Entry 1ZRT (X-ray diffraction, 3.51 A resolution); this record covers chains C and P of the 6 polymer chains in the assembly.

# Chain C (and P)
Molecule: Cytochrome b
Organism: Rhodobacter capsulatus
Notes: chain P of this document is another copy of the same molecule, construct and numbering; everything in this record applies to it too
UniProt: D5ANZ3 (CYB_RHOCB); residues 1-437 here = UniProt positions 1-437
Sequence (437 residues; numbered 1 to 437; the number before each row is that of its first residue):
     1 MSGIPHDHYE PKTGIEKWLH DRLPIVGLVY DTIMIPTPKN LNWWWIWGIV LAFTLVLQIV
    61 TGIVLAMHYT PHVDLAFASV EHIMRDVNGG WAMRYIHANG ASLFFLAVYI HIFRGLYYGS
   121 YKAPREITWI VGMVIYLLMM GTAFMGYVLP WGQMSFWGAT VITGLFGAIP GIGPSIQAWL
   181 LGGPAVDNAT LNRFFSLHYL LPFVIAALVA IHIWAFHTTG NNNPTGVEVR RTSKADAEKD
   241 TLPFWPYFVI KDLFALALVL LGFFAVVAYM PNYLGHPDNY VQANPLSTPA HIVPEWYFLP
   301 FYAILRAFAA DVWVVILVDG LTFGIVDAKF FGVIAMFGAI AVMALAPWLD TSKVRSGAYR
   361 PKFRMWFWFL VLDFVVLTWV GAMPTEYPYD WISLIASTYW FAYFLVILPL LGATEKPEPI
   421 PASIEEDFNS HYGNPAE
Not modelled in the structure: 1, 433-437
Ion coordination: heme Fe site 1: His97, His198; heme Fe site 2: His111, His212
Ligand contacts:
  - heme (HEM), molecule 1: Trp44, Trp45, Ile46, Trp47, Gly48, Ile49, Leu51, Ala52, Phe104, Val108, His111, Ile112, Arg114, Ser120, Arg125, Thr128, Trp129, Gly132, Met133, Ile135, Tyr136, Met139, Val209, His212, Ile213, Phe216, Thr219, Gly220, Asn221, Asn222
  - heme (HEM), molecule 2: Leu55, Gln58, Ile59, Gly62, Ile63, Leu65, Ala66, Tyr69, Val80, Arg94, His97, Ala98, Ala101, Phe104, Thr142, Ala143, Gly146, Tyr147, Leu149, Pro150, Phe195, His198, Tyr199, Pro202, Ile205, Asn279, Tyr297
  - stigmatellin a (SMA): Leu137, Met140, Gly141, Phe144, Tyr147, Met154, Gly158, Val161, Ile162, Thr163, Leu165, Phe166, Leu180, Phe194, Ile292, Val293, Pro294, Glu295, Phe298, Phe301, Tyr302, Leu305, Met336, Phe337, Ile340
Curated features (UniProtKB/Swiss-Prot):
  - binding site (heme b): His97, His111, His198, His212
  - mutagenesis: Phe144 (F144L/S: Loss of binding affinity for ubiquinone and ubiquinol)
From the paper describing this entry:
  - heme coordination: His97

# How chain C and chain P interact
Contacting residue pairs - 75 pairs, chain C then chain P:
  Ser2(C) - Asp21(P)  hydrogen bond (backbone-side chain)
  Asp21(C) - Ser2(P)
  Asp21(C) - Thr218(P)
  Arg22(C) - Ala123(P)
  Arg22(C) - Pro124(P)
  Arg22(C) - Arg125(P)
  Arg22(C) - Glu126(P)  salt bridge
  Arg22(C) - Ile127(P)
  Arg22(C) - Ala215(P)
  Arg22(C) - Thr218(P)
  Arg22(C) - Thr219(P)
  Leu23(C) - Ile127(P)  hydrophobic
  Leu23(C) - Ile211(P)  hydrophobic
  Leu23(C) - Trp214(P)  hydrophobic
  Leu23(C) - Ala215(P)
  Leu23(C) - Thr218(P)
  Pro24(C) - Trp214(P)
  Pro24(C) - Thr218(P)
  Ile25(C) - Trp214(P)
  Leu28(C) - Trp214(P)  hydrophobic
  Ile63(C) - Ser196(P)  hydrogen bond (backbone-side chain)
  Ala66(C) - Asn192(P)  hydrogen bond (backbone-side chain)
  Ala66(C) - Ser196(P)
  Met67(C) - Asn192(P)
  Met67(C) - Arg193(P)  hydrogen bond (backbone-backbone)
  Met67(C) - Ser196(P)
  Met67(C) - Leu197(P)  hydrophobic
  His68(C) - Asn192(P)
  Tyr69(C) - Asn192(P)  hydrogen bond (backbone-side chain)
  Thr70(C) - Pro71(P)
  Thr70(C) - His72(P)
  Thr70(C) - Asn192(P)  hydrogen bond
  Pro71(C) - Thr70(P)
  Pro71(C) - Pro71(P)
  His72(C) - Thr70(P)
  His72(C) - Leu75(P)
  Leu75(C) - His72(P)
  Leu75(C) - Leu75(P)  hydrophobic
  Ala123(C) - Arg22(P)
  Pro124(C) - Arg22(P)
  Arg125(C) - Arg22(P)
  Glu126(C) - Arg22(P)  salt bridge
  Ile127(C) - Arg22(P)
  Ile127(C) - Leu23(P)  hydrophobic
  Ala189(C) - Met67(P)
  Asn192(C) - Ala66(P)  hydrogen bond (side chain-backbone)
  Asn192(C) - Met67(P)
  Asn192(C) - His68(P)
  Asn192(C) - Tyr69(P)  hydrogen bond (side chain-backbone)
  Asn192(C) - Thr70(P)  hydrogen bond
  Arg193(C) - Met67(P)  hydrogen bond (backbone-backbone)
  Phe195(C) - Phe195(P)  hydrophobic
  Ser196(C) - Ile63(P)  hydrogen bond (side chain-backbone)
  Ser196(C) - Ala66(P)
  Ser196(C) - Met67(P)
  Ser196(C) - Tyr199(P)  hydrogen bond (backbone-side chain)
  Leu197(C) - Met67(P)  hydrophobic
  Tyr199(C) - Ser196(P)  hydrogen bond (side chain-backbone)
  Tyr199(C) - Tyr199(P)  hydrophobic
  Tyr199(C) - Leu200(P)  hydrogen bond (side chain-backbone)
  Leu200(C) - Tyr199(P)  hydrogen bond (backbone-side chain)
  Phe203(C) - Phe203(P)  hydrophobic
  Ile211(C) - Leu23(P)  hydrophobic
  Trp214(C) - Leu23(P)  hydrophobic
  Trp214(C) - Pro24(P)
  Trp214(C) - Ile25(P)
  Trp214(C) - Leu28(P)  hydrophobic
  Ala215(C) - Arg22(P)
  Ala215(C) - Leu23(P)
  Thr218(C) - Asp21(P)
  Thr218(C) - Arg22(P)
  Thr218(C) - Leu23(P)
  Thr218(C) - Pro24(P)
  Thr219(C) - Asp21(P)
  Thr219(C) - Arg22(P)
Other interface residues (no listed pair), chain C (37 interface residues in all): Trp18, His20
Other interface residues (no listed pair), chain P (37 interface residues in all): Trp18, His20, Ala189

# Summary
Chain C and chain P each contribute 37 residues to their interface; the contacts include 15 hydrogen bonds and
2 salt bridges. Polar contacts include Arg22(C)-Glu126(P), Ser2(C)-Asp21(P) and Ile63(C)-Ser196(P). Bound to
chain C: heme and stigmatellin a. From the paper: heme coordination by His97(C).
Chain C and chain P are both Cytochrome b (Rhodobacter capsulatus); the structure, Rhodobacter capsulatus
cytochrome bc1 complex with stigmatellin bound, was determined by X-ray diffraction.
